Entry 9GEP (electron microscopy, 2.89 A resolution); this record covers chains H and I of the 12 polymer chains in the assembly.

== Chain H ==
Protein: Histone H2B 1.1
Organism: Xenopus laevis
UniProt: P02281 (H2B11_XENLA); residues 26-121 here correspond to UniProt positions 30-125 (UniProt number = residue number + 4)
Amino-acid sequence (96 residues; numbered 26 to 121; the number before each row is that of its first residue):
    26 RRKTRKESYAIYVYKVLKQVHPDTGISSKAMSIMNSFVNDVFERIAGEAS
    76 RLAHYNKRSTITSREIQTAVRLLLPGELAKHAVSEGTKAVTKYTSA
Unresolved in the structure: 26-27
Differences from the reference sequence: conflict Thr29 (Ser33 in P02281)
Curated features (UniProtKB/Swiss-Prot):
  - glycosylation: Ser109 (O-linked (GlcNAc) serine)
  - cross-link: Lys117 (Glycyl lysine isopeptide (Lys-Gly) (interchain with G-Cter in ubiquitin))

== Chain I ==
Molecule: Widom-601 DNA
Sequence (147 nucleotides; row label = number of the first residue in the row; numbers below 1 keep their minus sign (DA-73 is residue -73)):
   -73 ATCGGATGTATATATCTGACACGTGCCTGGAGACTAGGGAGTAATCCCCT
   -23 TGGCGGTTAAAACGCGGGGGACAGCGCGTACGTGCGTTTAAGCGGTGCTA
    27 GAGCTGTCTACGACCAATTGAGCGGCCTCGGCACCGGGATTCTCGAT
Unresolved in the structure: -73, 73

== Interface between chain H and chain I ==
Pairs across the interface (13; chain H residue first):
  Lys28(H) - DG50(I)  phosphate contact
  Lys28(H) - DG51(I)  salt bridge to the phosphate
  Thr29(H) - DG50(I)  phosphate contact
  Arg30(H) - DG48(I)  base contact
  Arg30(H) - DC49(I)  phosphate contact
  Arg30(H) - DG50(I)  phosphate contact
  Lys31(H) - DC49(I)  phosphate contact
  Lys31(H) - DG50(I)  hydrogen bond to the phosphate
  Glu32(H) - DC49(I)  phosphate contact
  Ser33(H) - DC49(I)  phosphate contact
  Ile36(H) - DG48(I)  sugar contact
  Ile36(H) - DC49(I)  phosphate contact
  Tyr37(H) - DG48(I)  hydrogen bond to the phosphate
Also at the interface, not in a pair above, chain H (9 interface residues in all): Lys40

== Overview ==
The interface between chain H and chain I involves 9 residues on one side and 4 on the other; the contacts
include 2 hydrogen bonds and 1 salt bridge. Among the polar pairs are Lys31(H)-DG50(I), Tyr37(H)-DG48(I) and
Lys28(H)-DG51(I).
Chain H is Histone H2B 1.1 (Xenopus laevis) and chain I is Widom-601 DNA; the structure, Native monomeric
Myeloperoxidase bound to nucleosome core particle, was determined by electron microscopy together with 9GEN,
9GEO, 9GEQ, 9GER, 9IHD, 9IHE and 9IHF from the same study.
